Entry 6ET9 (X-ray diffraction, 2.75 A resolution); this record covers chains E and J of the 12 polymer chains in the assembly.

# Chain E
Protein: Pfam DUF35
From: Methanothermococcus thermolithotrophicus
Chain sequence (130 residues; numbered 1 to 130; the number before each row is that of its first residue):
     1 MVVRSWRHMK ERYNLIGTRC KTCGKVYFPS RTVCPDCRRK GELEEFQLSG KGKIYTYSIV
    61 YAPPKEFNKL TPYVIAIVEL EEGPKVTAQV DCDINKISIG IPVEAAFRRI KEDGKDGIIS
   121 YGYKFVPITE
Not modelled in the structure: 1, 130
Bound ions: Zn2+: Cys-20, Cys-23, Cys-34, Cys-37

# Chain J
Protein: HydroxyMethylGlutaryl-CoA synthase
From: Methanothermococcus thermolithotrophicus
Notes: EC 2.3.3.10
Chain sequence (349 residues; each row starts with the number of its first residue):
     1 MKDIGIVGYG SYIPKYRIKV EEIAKVWGKD PEAIKKGLVV NEKSVPSPDE DTATIAVEAA
    61 RNAVKRAGIN AEKIGAVYVG SESHPYAVKP TSATVAEAIG ATPDLTAADL EFACKAGTAG
   121 IQMCMGLVGS GLIEYGMAIG ADTAQGAPGD ALEYTASAGG AAYIIGNKKD EMIAVFNGTY
   181 SYTTDTPDFW RREGQSYPKH GGRFTGEPAY FKHVLNAAKG IMEKMGTTVK DYDYCVFHQP
   241 NGKFYIKAAK SLGFTNEQYK YGLLTPYLGN TYSGAVPLGL SNILDHAEEG ARILAVSYGS
   301 GAGSDAFDIT VTERIKEVVD KAPKTLDLLN RKKYIDYAVY VKYRGKIKI
Not modelled in the structure: 1
Bound ions: K+: Glu-111 (shared with 1 residue of chain L); Na+: Pro-148, Gly-149, Asp-150
What the authors report for this chain:
  - catalytic residues: Cys-114 (proposed by the authors, not directly observed)

# Chain E / chain J interface
Contacting residue pairs (31; chain E residue first):
  Lys-10(E) / Glu-97(J)
  Tyr-13(E) / Arg-61(J)  hydrogen bond (backbone-side chain)
  Tyr-13(E) / Glu-97(J)
  Asn-14(E) / Arg-61(J)
  Asn-14(E) / Glu-97(J)  hydrogen bond (side chain-backbone)
  Asn-14(E) / Ala-98(J)
  Lys-69(E) / Pro-48(J)
  Lys-69(E) / Lys-342(J)  hydrogen bond (backbone-side chain)
  Lys-69(E) / Tyr-343(J)
  Lys-69(E) / Gly-345(J)
  Leu-70(E) / Pro-48(J)  hydrophobic
  Asp-91(E) / Lys-15(J)  salt bridge
  Asp-93(E) / Lys-333(J)  salt bridge
  Phe-107(E) / Thr-54(J)
  Phe-107(E) / Val-57(J)  hydrophobic
  Phe-107(E) / Arg-61(J)
  Phe-107(E) / Thr-94(J)
  Phe-107(E) / Ala-98(J)  hydrophobic
  Arg-108(E) / Asp-49(J)  salt bridge
  Arg-108(E) / Glu-50(J)
  Arg-108(E) / Thr-54(J)
  Arg-109(E) / Asp-49(J)  hydrogen bond (backbone-backbone)
  Arg-109(E) / Asp-51(J)  salt bridge
  Arg-109(E) / Thr-54(J)
  Ile-118(E) / Tyr-86(J)
  Ile-119(E) / Pro-85(J)
  Ile-119(E) / Tyr-86(J)  hydrogen bond (backbone-side chain)
  Tyr-121(E) / Asp-51(J)  hydrogen bond
  Tyr-121(E) / Ala-53(J)
  Tyr-121(E) / Pro-85(J)
  Lys-124(E) / Asp-49(J)  salt bridge
Also at the interface, not in a pair above, chain E (16 interface residues in all): Asn-68, Ala-106
Also at the interface, not in a pair above, chain J (22 interface residues in all): Tyr-12, Glu-58, Ile-99, Gly-100

# Overview
16 residues of chain E and 22 residues of chain J are in contact, with 6 hydrogen bonds and 5 salt bridges.
Polar contacts include Asp-91(E)/Lys-15(J), Asp-93(E)/Lys-333(J) and Arg-108(E)/Asp-49(J). The Zn2+ site is
built by Cys-20(E), Cys-23(E), Cys-34(E) and Cys-37(E). Pro-148(J), Gly-149(J) and Asp-150(J) coordinate Na+.
From the paper: the catalytic residue Cys-114(J).
Chain E is Pfam DUF35 and chain J is HydroxyMethylGlutaryl-CoA synthase, both from Methanothermococcus
thermolithotrophicus; the structure, Structure of the acetoacetyl-CoA-thiolase/HMG-CoA-synthase complex from
Methanothermococcus thermolithotrophicus at 2.75 A, was determined by X-ray diffraction, deposited together
with 6ESQ.
